7JY6 - chains D and S of the 11 polymer chains in the assembly; structure by electron microscopy, 2.50 A resolution.

[Chain D]
Protein: Protein RecA
From: Escherichia coli
Reference sequence: A0A376NU07 (A0A376NU07_ECOLX); residues 0-333 here correspond to UniProt positions 1-334 (UniProt number = residue number + 1)
Chain sequence (334 residues; each row starts with the number of its first residue; numbering starts at 0):
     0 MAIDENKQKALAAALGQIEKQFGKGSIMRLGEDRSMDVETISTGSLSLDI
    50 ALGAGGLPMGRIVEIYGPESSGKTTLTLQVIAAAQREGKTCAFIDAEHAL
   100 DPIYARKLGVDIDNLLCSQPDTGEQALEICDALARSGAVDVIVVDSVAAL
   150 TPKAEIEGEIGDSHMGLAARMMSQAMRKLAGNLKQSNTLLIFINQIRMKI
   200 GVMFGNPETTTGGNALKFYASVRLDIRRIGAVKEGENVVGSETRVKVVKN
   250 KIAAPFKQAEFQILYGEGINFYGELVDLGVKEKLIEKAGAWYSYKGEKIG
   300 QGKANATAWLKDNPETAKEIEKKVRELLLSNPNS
Not modelled in the structure: 0
Ion coordination: Mg2+: Thr73 (together with ATP-gamma-S)
Small-molecule neighbours:
  - ATP-gamma-S (AGS; phosphothiophosphoric acid-adenylate ester), molecule 1: Pro67, Glu68, Ser69, Ser70, Gly71, Lys72, Thr73, Thr74, Glu96, Asp100, Tyr103, Ser240, Tyr264
  - ATP-gamma-S (AGS), molecule 2: Phe217, Lys248, Asn249, Lys250, Ile251, Ala252, Ala253, Pro254
Reported in the primary citation:
  - mutagenesis - K286N, K302N: decreased binding to dsDNA (citing earlier work)

[Chain S]
Molecule: 27-nt DNA strand
Sequence (27 nucleotides; each row starts with the number of its first residue):
     1 TTTTTTTTTTTTTTTTTTTTTTTTTTT

[Interface between chain D and chain S]
Pairs across the interface (21):
  Met164(D) - DT15(S)  base contact
  Met164(D) - DT16(S)  base contact
  Met164(D) - DT17(S)  base contact
  Gly165(D) - DT15(S)  base contact
  Ala168(D) - DT15(S)  phosphate contact
  Ala168(D) - DT16(S)  sugar contact
  Arg169(D) - DT15(S)  hydrogen bond to the base
  Ser172(D) - DT15(S)  hydrogen bond to the phosphate
  Arg176(D) - DT15(S)  salt bridge to the phosphate
  Arg196(D) - DT18(S)  sugar contact
  Arg196(D) - DT19(S)  phosphate contact
  Met197(D) - DT18(S)  sugar contact
  Met197(D) - DT19(S)  hydrogen bond to the phosphate
  Lys198(D) - DT18(S)  base contact
  Lys198(D) - DT19(S)  base contact
  Ile199(D) - DT18(S)  base contact
  Ile199(D) - DT19(S)  sugar contact
  Gly211(D) - DT17(S)  phosphate contact
  Gly212(D) - DT16(S)  phosphate contact
  Gly212(D) - DT17(S)  hydrogen bond to the phosphate
  Asn213(D) - DT16(S)  hydrogen bond to the phosphate
Also at the interface, not in a pair above, chain D (15 interface residues in all): Ala167, Ala214
Also at the interface, not in a pair above, chain S (6 interface residues in all): DT14

[Summary]
15 residues of chain D face 6 of chain S across their interface, with 5 hydrogen bonds and 1 salt bridge.
Among the polar pairs are Arg169(D)-DT15(S), Ser172(D)-DT15(S) and Met197(D)-DT19(S). Ligands of chain D:
ATP-gamma-S. From the paper: K286N and K302N of chain D reduce binding to dsDNA.
Here chain D is Protein RecA (Escherichia coli) and chain S is a 27-nt DNA strand. Entry 7JY6 (Analysis of a
strand exchange reaction with a mini filament of 9-RecA, oligo(dT)27 primary ssDNA, non-homologous ...) was
determined by electron microscopy, deposited together with 7JY7, 7JY8 and 7JY9.
